Entry 4M4W (X-ray diffraction, 6.10 A resolution (low resolution: residue-level contacts below are approximate; hydrogen-bond / salt-bridge calls are withheld)); this record covers chains B and E of the 15 polymer chains in the assembly.

== Chain B (and E) ==
Protein: Replicative helicase
Source organism: Geobacillus stearothermophilus
Notes: chain E of this document is another copy of the same molecule, construct and numbering; everything in this record applies to it too
UniProt: Q9X4C9 (Q9X4C9_GEOSE); residues 1-454 here = UniProt positions 1-454
Sequence (454 residues; row label = number of the first residue in the row):
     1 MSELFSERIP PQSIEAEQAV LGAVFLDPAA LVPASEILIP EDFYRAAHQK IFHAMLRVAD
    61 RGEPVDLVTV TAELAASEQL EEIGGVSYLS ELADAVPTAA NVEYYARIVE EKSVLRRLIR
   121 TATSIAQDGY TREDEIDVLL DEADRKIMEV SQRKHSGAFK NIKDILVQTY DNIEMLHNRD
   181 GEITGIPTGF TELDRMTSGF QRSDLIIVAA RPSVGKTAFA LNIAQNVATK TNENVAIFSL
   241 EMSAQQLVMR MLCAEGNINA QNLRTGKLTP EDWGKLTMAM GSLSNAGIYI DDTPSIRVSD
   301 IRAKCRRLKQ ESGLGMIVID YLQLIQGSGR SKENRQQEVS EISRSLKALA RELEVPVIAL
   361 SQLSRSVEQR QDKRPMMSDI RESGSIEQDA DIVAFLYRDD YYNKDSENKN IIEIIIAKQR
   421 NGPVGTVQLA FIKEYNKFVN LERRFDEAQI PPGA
Not modelled in the structure: 1-14, 150-182, 327-337, 364-373, 398-412, 442-454
UniProt features mapped onto this chain:
  - region: Lys-163 to Leu-176 (Linker helix)
  - active site: Glu-241 (Nucleophile)
  - binding site (ATP): Ser-213, Gly-215, Lys-216, Thr-217, Ala-218, Arg-250, Gln-362, Lys-418, Gln-419, Arg-420
  - binding site (ssDNA): Arg-381, Glu-382, Gly-384
  - site: Gln-362 (Gamma-phosphate sensor)
  - mutagenesis: Lys-216 (K216A: Loss of helicase activity, reduced ATPase activity, still forms homohexamers, ATPase not activated by DnaG primase, still interacts with DnaG, almost complete loss of ssDNA-binding), Thr-217 (T217A: Loss of helicase and ATPase activity, still interacts with DnaG, complete loss of ssDNA-binding. No longer forms a complex with DNA clamp loader subunit tau), Glu-241 (E241A: Loss of helicase activity, reduced ATPase activity, ATPase partially activated by DnaG primase, 4-fold decreased ssDNA-binding), Asp-320 (D320A/N: Loss of helicase and ATPase activity, still interacts with DnaG, 4- to 15-fold decreased ssDNA-binding), Gln-362 (Q362A: Partial loss of helicase and ATPase activities, ATPase and helicase partially activated by DnaG primase, wild-type ss- and dsDNA binding ...)

== How chain B and chain E interact ==
Residue-residue contacts (38; chain B residue first):
  Ile-125(B) / Leu-118(E)
  Ala-126(B) / Leu-118(E)
  Lys-216(B) / Arg-374(E)
  Leu-240(B) / Ser-378(E)
  Glu-241(B) / Arg-374(E)
  Glu-241(B) / Met-376(E)
  Glu-241(B) / Ser-378(E)
  Glu-241(B) / Asp-379(E)
  Met-242(B) / Arg-374(E)
  Met-242(B) / Met-376(E)
  Met-242(B) / Ser-378(E)
  Ser-243(B) / Met-376(E)
  Ser-243(B) / Met-377(E)
  Ser-243(B) / Ser-378(E)
  Gln-246(B) / Pro-375(E)
  Gln-246(B) / Met-376(E)
  Gln-246(B) / Phe-395(E)
  Gln-246(B) / Ile-415(E)
  Gln-246(B) / Ile-416(E)
  Arg-250(B) / Met-376(E)
  Leu-263(B) / Thr-426(E)
  Arg-264(B) / Glu-413(E)
  Arg-264(B) / Gln-428(E)
  Thr-265(B) / Val-427(E)
  Thr-265(B) / Gln-428(E)
  Thr-265(B) / Leu-441(E)
  Gly-266(B) / Met-196(E)
  Gly-266(B) / Thr-426(E)
  Gly-266(B) / Val-427(E)
  Lys-267(B) / Met-196(E)
  Lys-267(B) / Gly-425(E)
  Pro-294(B) / Arg-381(E)
  Arg-306(B) / Met-148(E)
  Arg-307(B) / Arg-117(E)
  Arg-307(B) / Glu-149(E)
  Gln-310(B) / Arg-145(E)
  Gln-310(B) / Met-148(E)
  Leu-324(B) / Glu-382(E)
Also at the interface, not in a pair above, chain B (22 interface residues in all): Gly-129, Asp-292, Ser-295
Also at the interface, not in a pair above, chain E (26 interface residues in all): Leu-115, Glu-387, Val-424

== Summary ==
The interface between chain B and chain E involves 22 residues on one side and 26 on the other. Curated
annotation (UniProt) lists active-site residue Glu-241(B), 10 ATP-binding residues, 3 ssDNA-binding residues
and 5 mutagenesis sites on chain B.
Chain B and chain E are both Replicative helicase (Geobacillus stearothermophilus); the structure, Mechanistic
implications for the bacterial primosome assembly of the structure of a helicase-helicase loader complex, was
determined by X-ray diffraction.
